4U4F - chains B and D of the 4 polymer chains in the assembly; structure by X-ray diffraction, 4.79 A resolution (low resolution: residue-level contacts below are approximate; hydrogen-bond / salt-bridge calls are withheld).

== Chain B (and D) ==
Molecule: Glutamate receptor 2
Source organism: Rattus norvegicus
Notes: chain D of this document is another copy of the same molecule, construct and numbering; everything in this record applies to it too
Reference sequence: P19491 (GRIA2_RAT); aligned to UniProt positions 25-841 over residues 10-826 (the alignment contains insertions or deletions, so no single offset holds)
Sequence (822 residues; row label = number of the first residue in the row):
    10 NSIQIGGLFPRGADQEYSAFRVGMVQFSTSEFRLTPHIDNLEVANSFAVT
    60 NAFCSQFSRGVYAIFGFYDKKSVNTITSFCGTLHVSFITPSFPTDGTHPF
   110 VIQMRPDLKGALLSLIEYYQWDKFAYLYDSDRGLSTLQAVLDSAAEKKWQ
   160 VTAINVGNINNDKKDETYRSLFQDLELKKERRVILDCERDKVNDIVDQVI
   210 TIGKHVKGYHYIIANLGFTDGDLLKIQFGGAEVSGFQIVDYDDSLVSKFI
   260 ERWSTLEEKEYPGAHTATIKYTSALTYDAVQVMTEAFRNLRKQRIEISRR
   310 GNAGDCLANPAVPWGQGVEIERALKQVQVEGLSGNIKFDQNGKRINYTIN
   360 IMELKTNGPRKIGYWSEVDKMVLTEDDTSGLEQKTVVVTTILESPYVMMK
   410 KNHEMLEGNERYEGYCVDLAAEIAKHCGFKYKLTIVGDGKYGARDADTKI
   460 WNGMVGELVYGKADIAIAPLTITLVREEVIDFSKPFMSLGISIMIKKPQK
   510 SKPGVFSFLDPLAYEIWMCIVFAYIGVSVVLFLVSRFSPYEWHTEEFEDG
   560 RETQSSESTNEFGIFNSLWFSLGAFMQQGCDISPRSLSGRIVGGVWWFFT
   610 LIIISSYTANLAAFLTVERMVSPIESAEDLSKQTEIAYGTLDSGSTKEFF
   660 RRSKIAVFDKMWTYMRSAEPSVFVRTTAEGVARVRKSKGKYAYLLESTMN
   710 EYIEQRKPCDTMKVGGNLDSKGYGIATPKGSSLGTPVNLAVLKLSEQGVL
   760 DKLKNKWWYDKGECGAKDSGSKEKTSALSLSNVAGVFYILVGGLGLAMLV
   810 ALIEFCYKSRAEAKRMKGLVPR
Unresolved in the structure: 545-567, 587-592, 774-784, 818-831
Differences from the reference sequence: conflict E241 (Asn256 in P19491), L382 (Val397 in P19491), E384 (Gly405 in P19491), D385 (Asn406 in P19491), Q392 (Asn413 in P19491); expression tag (827-831)
Curated features (UniProtKB/Swiss-Prot):
  - glycosylation: N355 (N-linked (GlcNAc...) asparagine)
Disulfide bonds: C63-C315, C718-C773
Glycans and other covalent adducts: N-acetylglucosamine (NAG) linked to N355
Small-molecule neighbours: nitrowillardiine (NWD; 3-(5-nitro-2,4-dioxo-3,4-dihydropyrimidin-1(2H)-yl)-L-alanine): E402, Y450, P478, L479, T480, R485, G653, S654, T655, Y702, L704, E705, T707, M708, Y732

== Interface between chain B and chain D ==
Pairs across the interface (14; chain B residue first):
  I209(B) with I209(D); H214(D)
  T210(B) with F237(D); G238(D)
  I211(B) with F237(D); G238(D)
  G212(B) with V215(D)
  H214(B) with I209(D)
  V215(B) with G212(D)
  F237(B) with T210(D); I211(D)
  G238(B) with T210(D); I211(D)
  T365(B) with R178(D)
Also at the interface, not in a pair above, chain B (10 interface residues in all): L233
Also at the interface, not in a pair above, chain D (10 interface residues in all): L233

== In short ==
The chain B/chain D interface involves 10 residues from each chain. Ligands of chain B: nitrowillardiine.
N-acetylglucosamine is covalently linked to N355(B).
Both chains are Glutamate receptor 2 (Rattus norvegicus). Entry 4U4F (Structure of GluA2* in complex with
partial agonist (S)-5-Nitrowillardiine) was determined by X-ray diffraction (same publication as 4U4G).
